Entry 1R9F (X-ray diffraction, 1.85 A resolution); this record covers chains C and A of the 3 polymer chains in the assembly.

Chain C:
Molecule: 21-nt RNA strand
Sequence (21 nucleotides; row label = number of the first residue in the row):
     1 UCGAAGUAUUCCGCGUACGUU
Unresolved in the structure: 21

Chain A:
Protein: Core protein P19
From: Tomato bushy stunt virus
UniProtKB: P11690 (VP19_TBSVC); residues 27-158 here = UniProt positions 27-158
Chain sequence (136 residues; each row starts with the number of its first residue):
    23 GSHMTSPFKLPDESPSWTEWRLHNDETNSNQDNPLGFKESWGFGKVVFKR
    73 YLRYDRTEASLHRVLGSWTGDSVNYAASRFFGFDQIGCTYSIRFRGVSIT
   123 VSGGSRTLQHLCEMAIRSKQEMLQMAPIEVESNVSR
Unresolved in the structure: 23-24, 50-52, 149-158
Differences from the reference sequence: cloning artifact (23-26); modified residue (136); engineered mutation Mse144 (Leu in P11690), Mse147 (Leu in P11690)
Modified residues: Mse26, Mse136, Mse144, Mse147 (selenomethionine; parent Met)
What the authors report for this chain:
  - binding site for the 21-nt RNA strand: Trp39, Trp42, Lys67, Lys71, Gln107, Ser113, Arg115, Gly118, Ser120, Thr122, Ser124, Gly126
  - contacts within the chain: Trp39-Arg43

How chain C and chain A interact:
Contacting residue pairs - 15 pairs, chain C then chain A:
  A8(C) - Lys67(A)  sugar contact
  U9(C) - Gly66(A)  sugar contact
  U9(C) - Lys67(A)  sugar contact
  U10(C) - Lys71(A)  phosphate contact
  U10(C) - Thr111(A)  sugar contact
  U10(C) - Ser113(A)  sugar contact
  C11(C) - Ser62(A)  hydrogen bond to the phosphate
  C11(C) - Lys71(A)  salt bridge to the phosphate
  C11(C) - Ser113(A)  sugar contact
  C11(C) - Ser120(A)  hydrogen bond to the sugar
  C11(C) - Thr122(A)  sugar contact
  C12(C) - Arg115(A)  salt bridge to the phosphate
  C12(C) - Ser120(A)  sugar contact
  G13(C) - Arg115(A)  salt bridge to the phosphate
  G19(C) - Trp39(A)  stacking on the base
Also at the interface, not in a pair above, chain C (8 interface residues in all): U20
Also at the interface, not in a pair above, chain A (11 interface residues in all): Val69

Overview:
The interface between chain C and chain A involves 8 residues on one side and 11 on the other; the contacts
include 2 hydrogen bonds, 3 salt bridges and 1 aromatic stacking contact. Polar pairs include
C11(C)-Ser120(A), C11(C)-Ser62(A) and C11(C)-Lys71(A). From the paper: a binding site for the 21-nt RNA strand
at Trp39(A), Trp42(A) and Lys67(A) among others; contacts within the chain involving Arg43(A) and Trp39(A).
Chain C is a 21-nt RNA strand and chain A is Core protein P19 (Tomato bushy stunt virus); the structure,
Crystal structure of p19 complexed with 19-bp small interfering RNA, was determined by X-ray diffraction.
